Entry 7YCW (X-ray diffraction, 2.20 A resolution); this record covers chains C and D of the 4 polymer chains in the assembly.

== Chain C (and D) ==
Name: Antitoxin ParD
Source organism: Pseudoalteromonas rubra
Notes: chain D of this document is another copy of the same molecule, construct and numbering; everything in this record applies to it too
Reference sequence: A0A0U3H4C4 (A0A0U3H4C4_9GAMM); numbering as in UniProt (aligned over 2-54)
Sequence (63 residues; row label = number of the first residue in the row; numbering starts at 0):
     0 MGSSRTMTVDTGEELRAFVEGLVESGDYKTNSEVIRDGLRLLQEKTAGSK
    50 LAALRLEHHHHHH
Disordered / not traced: 0-1, 57-62 (chain D: 0-1, 53-62)
Differences from the reference sequence: initiating methionine (0); expression tag (1, 55-62)
Reported in the primary citation:
  - self-association interface (contacts with another copy of this molecule): Lys28, Glu43

== Chain C / chain D interface ==
Contacting residue pairs - 20 pairs, chain C then chain D:
  Ser3(C) - Lys28(D)
  Gly25(C) - Arg35(D)  hydrogen bond (backbone-side chain)
  Asp26(C) - Arg35(D)
  Asp26(C) - Arg39(D)  hydrogen bond (backbone-side chain)
  Asp26(C) - Gln42(D)
  Tyr27(C) - Arg35(D)
  Tyr27(C) - Arg39(D)
  Lys28(C) - Arg35(D)
  Glu32(C) - Glu32(D)
  Glu32(C) - Arg35(D)  salt bridge
  Glu32(C) - Arg39(D)  salt bridge
  Arg35(C) - Lys28(D)
  Arg35(C) - Glu32(D)  salt bridge
  Asp36(C) - Asp36(D)
  Asp36(C) - Arg39(D)  salt bridge
  Arg39(C) - Asp26(D)  hydrogen bond (side chain-backbone)
  Arg39(C) - Tyr27(D)
  Arg39(C) - Glu32(D)  salt bridge
  Arg39(C) - Arg39(D)
  Gln42(C) - Asp26(D)
Other interface residues (no listed pair), chain D (9 interface residues in all): Arg4

== Summary ==
Chain C and chain D form an interface of 10 and 9 residues respectively, with 3 hydrogen bonds and 5 salt
bridges. Polar pairs include Glu32(C)-Arg35(D), Glu32(C)-Arg39(D) and Asp36(C)-Arg39(D). The paper reports a
self-association interface involving Lys28(C) and Glu43(C).
Chain C and chain D are both Antitoxin ParD (Pseudoalteromonas rubra); the structure, Crystal Form 1 of
Truncated Antitoxin ParD (2-54,containg RHH domain) from Pseudoalteromonas rubra, was determined by X-ray
diffraction (same publication as 7YCS, 7YCU and 7YCV).
